3D52 - chain A; structure by X-ray diffraction, 1.60 A resolution.

# Chain A
Molecule: Alpha-mannosidase 2
Organism: Drosophila melanogaster
Notes: EC 3.2.1.114; fragment: Catalytic domain
Reference sequence: Q24451 (MAN2_DROME); residues 13-1045 here correspond to UniProt positions 76-1108 (UniProt number = residue number + 63)
Chain sequence (1045 residues; each row starts with the number of its first residue):
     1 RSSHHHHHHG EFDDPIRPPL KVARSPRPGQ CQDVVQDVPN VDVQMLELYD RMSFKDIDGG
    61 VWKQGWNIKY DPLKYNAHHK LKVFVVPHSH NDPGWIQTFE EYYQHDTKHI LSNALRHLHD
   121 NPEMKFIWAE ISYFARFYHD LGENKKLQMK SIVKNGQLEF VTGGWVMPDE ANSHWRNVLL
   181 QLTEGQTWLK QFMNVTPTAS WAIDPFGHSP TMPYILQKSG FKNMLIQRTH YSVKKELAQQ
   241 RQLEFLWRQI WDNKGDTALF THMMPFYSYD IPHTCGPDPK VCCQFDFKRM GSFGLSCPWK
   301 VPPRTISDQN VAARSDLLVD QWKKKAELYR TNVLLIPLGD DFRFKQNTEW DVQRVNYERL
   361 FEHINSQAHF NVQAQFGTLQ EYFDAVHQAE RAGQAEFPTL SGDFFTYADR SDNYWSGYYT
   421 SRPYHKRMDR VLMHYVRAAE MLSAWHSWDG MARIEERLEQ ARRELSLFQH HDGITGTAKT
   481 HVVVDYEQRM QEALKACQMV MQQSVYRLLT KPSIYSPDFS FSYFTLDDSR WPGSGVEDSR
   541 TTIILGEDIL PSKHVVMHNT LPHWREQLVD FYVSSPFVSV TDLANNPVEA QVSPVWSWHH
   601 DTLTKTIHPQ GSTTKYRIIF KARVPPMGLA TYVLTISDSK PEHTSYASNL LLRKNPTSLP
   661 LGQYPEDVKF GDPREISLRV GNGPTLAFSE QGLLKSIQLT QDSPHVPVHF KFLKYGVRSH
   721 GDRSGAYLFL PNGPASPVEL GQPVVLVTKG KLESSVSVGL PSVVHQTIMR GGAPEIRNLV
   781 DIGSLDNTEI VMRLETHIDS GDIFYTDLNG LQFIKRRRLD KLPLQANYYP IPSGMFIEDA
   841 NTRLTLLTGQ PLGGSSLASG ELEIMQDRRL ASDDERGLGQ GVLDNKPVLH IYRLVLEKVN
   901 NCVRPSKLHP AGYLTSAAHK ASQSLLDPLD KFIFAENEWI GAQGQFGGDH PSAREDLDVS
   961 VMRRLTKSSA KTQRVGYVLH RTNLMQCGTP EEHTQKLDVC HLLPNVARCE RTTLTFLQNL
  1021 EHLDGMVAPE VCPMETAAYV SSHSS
Not modelled in the structure: 1-29
Sequence notes: expression tag (1-12)
Disulfide bonds: C31-C1032, C275-C282, C283-C297, C902-C987, C1000-C1009
Bound ions: Zn2+: H90, D92, D204, H471 (together with GHR)
Small-molecule neighbours: GHR ([[(3S,4S,5R,6R)-3,4,5-trihydroxy-6-(hydroxymethyl)piperidin-2-ylidene]amino] N-(4-chlorophenyl)carbamate): H90, D92, W95, D204, F206, R228, Y269, D341, W415, H471, D472, T477, Y727, E875, R876, G877
Curated features (UniProtKB/Swiss-Prot):
  - active site: D204 (Nucleophile)
  - binding site (Zn(2+)): H90, D92, D204, H471

# Overview
Chain A binds compound GHR. H90, D92, D204 and H471 form the Zn2+ site. UniProt lists active-site residue D204
and 4 Zn2+-binding residues.
Chain A is Alpha-mannosidase 2 (Drosophila melanogaster); the structure, GOLGI MANNOSIDASE II complex with an
N-aryl carbamate derivative of gluco-hydroxyiminolactam, was determined by X-ray diffraction (same publication
as 3D4Y, 3D4Z, 3D50 and 3D51).
